PDB entry 1H6A | X-ray diffraction, 2.50 A resolution | chains A and B

Chain A (and B):
Protein: Precursor form of glucose-fructose oxidoreductase
From: Zymomonas mobilis
Notes: EC 1.1.99.28; chain B of this document is another copy of the same molecule, construct and numbering; everything in this record applies to it too
UniProt: P75002 (P75002); residue numbers follow UniProt; this construct covers 1-433
Sequence (433 residues; row label = number of the first residue in the row):
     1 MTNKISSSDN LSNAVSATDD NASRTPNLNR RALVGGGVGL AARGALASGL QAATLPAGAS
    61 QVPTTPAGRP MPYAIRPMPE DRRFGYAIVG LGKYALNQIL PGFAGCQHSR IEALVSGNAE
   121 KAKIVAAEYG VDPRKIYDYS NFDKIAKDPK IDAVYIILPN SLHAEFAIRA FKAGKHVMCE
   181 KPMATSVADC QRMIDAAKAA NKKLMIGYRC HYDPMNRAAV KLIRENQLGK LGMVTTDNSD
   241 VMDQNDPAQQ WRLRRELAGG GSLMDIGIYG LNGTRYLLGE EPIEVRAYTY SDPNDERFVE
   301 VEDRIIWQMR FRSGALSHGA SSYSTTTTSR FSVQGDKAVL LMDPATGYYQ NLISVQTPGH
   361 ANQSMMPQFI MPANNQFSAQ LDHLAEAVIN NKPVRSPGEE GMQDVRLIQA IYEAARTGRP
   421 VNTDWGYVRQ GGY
Unresolved in the structure: 1-52
Residues lining bound ligands: NADPH (NDP; NADPH dihydro-nicotinamide-adenine-dinucleotide phosphate): Val62, Pro63, Thr65, Pro66, Ala67, Gly68, Arg69, Gly90, Leu91, Gly92, Lys93, Tyr94, Ala95, Ser116, Gly117, Asn118, Lys121, Tyr139, Ile157, Leu158, Pro159, Asn160, Leu162, His163, Glu180, Lys181, Pro182, Gly207, Arg209, Pro247, Ala248, Trp251, Arg252, Leu257, Tyr269, Tyr348

Interface between chain A and chain B:
Residue-residue contacts - 83 pairs, chain A then chain B:
  Gly232(A) with Arg304(B), hydrogen bond (backbone-side chain); Thr325(B)
  Met233(A) with Arg304(B); Ile306(B), hydrophobic; Thr325(B)
  Thr235(A) with Thr235(B); Asp237(B), hydrogen bond
  Asp237(A) with Thr235(B), hydrogen bond; His318(B), salt bridge; Gln334(B)
  Ser239(A) with Gln334(B), hydrogen bond
  Glu284(A) with Tyr288(B), hydrogen bond
  Arg286(A) with Tyr288(B)
  Tyr288(A) with Glu284(B); Arg286(B); Gln308(B); Arg310(B), hydrogen bond
  Tyr290(A) with Arg310(B); Gly314(B); Leu316(B), hydrophobic
  Arg304(A) with Gly232(B), hydrogen bond (side chain-backbone); Met233(B); Gly314(B), hydrogen bond (side chain-backbone); Ala315(B); Leu316(B)
  Ile306(A) with Gln308(B); Ser317(B); His318(B)
  Gln308(A) with Tyr288(B); Ile306(B)
  Arg310(A) with Tyr288(B), hydrogen bond; Tyr290(B)
  Gly314(A) with Tyr290(B); Arg304(B), hydrogen bond (backbone-side chain)
  Ala315(A) with Arg304(B)
  Leu316(A) with Arg304(B)
  Ser317(A) with Ile306(B)
  His318(A) with Thr236(B); Asp237(B), salt bridge; Ile306(B); His318(B), hydrogen bond; Gly319(B); Ala320(B)
  Ala320(A) with His318(B)
  Ser324(A) with Asp336(B)
  Thr325(A) with Gly232(B); Gln334(B), hydrogen bond; Gly335(B)
  Thr326(A) with Gly335(B), hydrogen bond (backbone-backbone); Asp336(B); Lys337(B); Ala338(B); Val339(B)
  Thr327(A) with Val339(B); Pro358(B)
  Thr328(A) with Gln334(B); Val339(B)
  Arg330(A) with Ser332(B), hydrogen bond; Leu341(B); Gln356(B), hydrogen bond
  Ser332(A) with Arg330(B)
  Gln334(A) with Asp237(B); Ser239(B), hydrogen bond; Thr325(B), hydrogen bond; Thr328(B)
  Gly335(A) with Thr325(B); Thr326(B), hydrogen bond (backbone-backbone)
  Asp336(A) with Val241(B); Ser324(B); Thr326(B)
  Lys337(A) with Thr326(B)
  Ala338(A) with Thr326(B)
  Val339(A) with Thr326(B); Thr327(B); Thr328(B)
  Leu341(A) with Arg330(B); Asp343(B)
  Asp343(A) with Leu341(B); Gln356(B)
  Gln356(A) with Arg330(B), hydrogen bond; Asp343(B)
  Pro358(A) with Thr327(B)
  Gly418(A) with Gly418(B)
Interface residues without a listed pair, chain A (42 interface residues in all): Thr236, Val241, Asp292, Gly319, Ser322
Interface residues without a listed pair, chain B (41 interface residues in all): Lys230

Summary:
The interface between chain A and chain B involves 42 residues on one side and 41 on the other, with 19
hydrogen bonds and 2 salt bridges. Polar contacts include Asp237(A)-His318(B), Gly232(A)-Arg304(B) and
Thr235(A)-Asp237(B). Bound to chain A: NADPH.
Chain A and chain B are both Precursor form of glucose-fructose oxidoreductase (Zymomonas mobilis); the
structure, Reduced Precursor Form of Glucose-Fructose Oxidoreductase from Zymomonas mobilis, was determined by
X-ray diffraction, deposited together with 1H6B, 1H6C and 1H6D.
